Entry 6E7H (X-ray diffraction, 3.30 A resolution); this record covers chains C and D of the 6 polymer chains in the assembly.

Chain C:
Protein: Hemagglutinin HA1 chain
Source organism: Influenza A virus (A/Viet Nam/1203/2004(H5N1))
UniProtKB: Q5EP31 (Q5EP31_9INFA); the construct lacks a stretch of the UniProt sequence, so the offset changes along the chain: 11-55 = UniProt 17-61; 56-83 = UniProt 63-90; 84-96 = UniProt 92-104; 97-125 = UniProt 106-134; 3 more segments
Chain sequence (334 residues; row label = number of the first residue in the row; a row labelled like 125A-125B holds insertion residues (125A, then the next letters in order)):
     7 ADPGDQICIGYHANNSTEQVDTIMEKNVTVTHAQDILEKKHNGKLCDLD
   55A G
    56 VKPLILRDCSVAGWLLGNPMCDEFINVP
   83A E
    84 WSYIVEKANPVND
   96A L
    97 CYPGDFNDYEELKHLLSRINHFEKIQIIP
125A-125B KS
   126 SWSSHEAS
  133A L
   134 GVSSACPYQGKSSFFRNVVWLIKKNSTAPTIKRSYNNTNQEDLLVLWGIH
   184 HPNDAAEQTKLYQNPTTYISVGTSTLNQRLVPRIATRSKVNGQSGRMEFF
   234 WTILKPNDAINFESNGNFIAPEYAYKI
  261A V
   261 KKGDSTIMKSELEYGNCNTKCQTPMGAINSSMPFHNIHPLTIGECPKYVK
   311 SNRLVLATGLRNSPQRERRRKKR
Unresolved in the structure: 7-13, 78-80, 129-131, 323-333
Disulfides: Cys52-Cys277, Cys64-Cys76, Cys97-Cys139, Cys281-Cys305
Glycans and other covalent adducts: N-acetylglucosamine (NAG) linked to Asn169
Differences from the reference sequence: expression tag (7-10); engineered mutation Ala161 (Tyr173 in Q5EP31)
From the paper describing this entry:
  - binding site for N-glycolyl-alpha-neuraminic acid: Tyr98, Val135, Ser136
  - specificity-determining residues: Val135
  - mutagenesis - Y161A: increased binding to alpha2,3-linked N-glycolyl
  - mutagenesis - Y161A: abolished binding to canine and chicken erythrocytes
  - mutagenesis - Y161A: decreased growth in response to MDCK cells
  - mutagenesis - Y161A: abolished binding to N-acetyl
  - mutagenesis - T160A/Y161A: unchanged binding to alpha2,3-linked N-glycolyl

Chain D:
Protein: Hemagglutinin HA2 chain
Source organism: Influenza A virus (A/Viet Nam/1203/2004(H5N1))
UniProtKB: Q6DQ18 (HEMA_I02A6); residues 1-174 here correspond to UniProt positions 339-512 (UniProt number = residue number + 338)
Chain sequence (177 residues; numbered 1 to 177; the number before each row is that of its first residue):
     1 GLFGAIAGFIEGGWQGMVDGWYGYHHSNEQGSGYAADKESTQKAIDGVTN
    51 KVNSIIDKMNTQFEAVGREFNNLERRIENLNKKMEDGFLDVWTYNAELLV
   101 LMENERTLDFHDSNVKNLYDKVRLQLRDNAKELGNGCFEFYHKCDNECME
   151 SVRNGTYDYPQYSEEARLKREEISSGR
Unresolved in the structure: 1-12, 22-23, 28-33, 133-134, 141, 166-177
Disulfides: Cys144-Cys148
Differences from the reference sequence: expression tag (175-177)

Chain C / chain D interface:
Disulfides between the chains: Cys14(C)-Cys137(D)
Pairs across the interface - 92 pairs, chain C then chain D:
  Cys14(C) - Trp14(D)  hydrophobic
  Cys14(C) - Tyr24(D)
  Cys14(C) - His25(D)  hydrogen bond (backbone-backbone)
  Cys14(C) - Gly136(D)
  Cys14(C) - Cys137(D)  disulfide
  Ile15(C) - Trp14(D)
  Ile15(C) - Tyr24(D)  hydrophobic
  Ile15(C) - Leu118(D)
  Ile15(C) - Tyr119(D)  hydrophobic
  Ile15(C) - Val122(D)  hydrophobic
  Ile15(C) - Gly136(D)  hydrogen bond (backbone-backbone)
  Gly16(C) - Trp14(D)
  Gly16(C) - Met17(D)
  Gly16(C) - Trp21(D)
  Tyr17(C) - Gly13(D)
  Tyr17(C) - Trp14(D)  hydrogen bond (backbone-backbone)
  Tyr17(C) - Met17(D)
  Tyr17(C) - Trp21(D)
  Tyr17(C) - Val115(D)  hydrophobic
  His18(C) - Trp14(D)
  His18(C) - Met17(D)  hydrogen bond (side chain-backbone)
  His18(C) - Gly20(D)
  His18(C) - Trp21(D)  hydrogen bond (backbone-backbone)
  Ala19(C) - Trp14(D)
  Ala19(C) - Gln15(D)
  Asn20(C) - Gln15(D)  hydrogen bond (backbone-side chain)
  Asp27(C) - Leu101(D)
  Asp27(C) - Asn104(D)  hydrogen bond (backbone-side chain)
  Thr28(C) - Leu101(D)  hydrogen bond (side chain-backbone)
  Thr28(C) - Asn104(D)
  Thr28(C) - Glu105(D)  hydrogen bond (side chain-backbone)
  Ile29(C) - Leu101(D)  hydrogen bond (backbone-backbone)
  Ile29(C) - Met102(D)  hydrophobic
  Ile29(C) - Glu105(D)
  Met30(C) - Glu105(D)
  Val34(C) - Leu108(D)  hydrophobic
  Gln40(C) - Val52(D)
  Ile42(C) - Val100(D)  hydrophobic
  Leu54(C) - Phe63(D)  hydrophobic
  Glu106(C) - Glu69(D)
  Glu106(C) - Asn71(D)  hydrogen bond
  His110(C) - Glu69(D)  salt bridge
  Arg114(C) - Phe63(D)
  Asp264(C) - Phe63(D)
  Ser265(C) - Ala65(D)
  Thr266(C) - Ala65(D)
  Thr266(C) - Val66(D)
  Thr266(C) - Gly67(D)
  Thr266(C) - Glu69(D)  hydrogen bond
  Ile267(C) - Gly67(D)
  Ile267(C) - Glu69(D)
  Ser291(C) - Ile56(D)
  Pro293(C) - Ile56(D)
  Pro293(C) - Met59(D)  hydrophobic
  Phe294(C) - Met59(D)  hydrophobic
  Phe294(C) - Trp92(D)  hydrophobic
  Phe294(C) - Ala96(D)  hydrophobic
  Leu300(C) - Val66(D)  hydrophobic
  Leu300(C) - Arg68(D)
  Thr301(C) - Glu64(D)
  Thr301(C) - Ala65(D)
  Thr301(C) - Val66(D)  hydrogen bond (backbone-backbone)
  Ile302(C) - Glu64(D)
  Gly303(C) - Gln62(D)
  Gly303(C) - Phe63(D)
  Gly303(C) - Glu64(D)  hydrogen bond (backbone-backbone)
  Glu304(C) - Gln62(D)
  Glu304(C) - Phe63(D)
  Cys305(C) - Thr61(D)
  Lys307(C) - Met59(D)
  Lys307(C) - Asn60(D)  hydrogen bond (side chain-backbone)
  Lys307(C) - Trp92(D)
  Tyr308(C) - Leu89(D)  hydrophobic
  Val309(C) - Trp92(D)  hydrophobic
  Val309(C) - Thr93(D)
  Lys310(C) - Leu89(D)
  Lys310(C) - Thr93(D)  hydrogen bond (backbone-side chain)
  Ser311(C) - Glu97(D)
  Leu314(C) - Ala96(D)  hydrophobic
  Leu314(C) - Glu97(D)
  Val315(C) - Val100(D)
  Val315(C) - Asn104(D)  hydrogen bond (backbone-side chain)
  Leu316(C) - Ile55(D)  hydrophobic
  Leu316(C) - Val100(D)  hydrophobic
  Leu316(C) - Asn104(D)
  Ala317(C) - Asn104(D)  hydrogen bond (backbone-side chain)
  Ala317(C) - Thr107(D)
  Thr318(C) - Trp21(D)
  Thr318(C) - Val48(D)
  Gly319(C) - His111(D)
  Leu320(C) - His111(D)
  Arg321(C) - Leu108(D)
Also at the interface, not in a pair above, chain C (50 interface residues in all): Asn21, Val26, Val36, Met292, Pro299, Arg313
Also at the interface, not in a pair above, chain D (47 interface residues in all): Val18, Glu85, Glu103, Phe138

In short:
The interface between chain C and chain D involves 50 residues on one side and 47 on the other, with 1
disulfide bond, 18 hydrogen bonds and 1 salt bridge. Polar pairs include His110(C)-Glu69(D), His18(C)-Met17(D)
and Asn20(C)-Gln15(D). From the paper: a binding site for N-glycolyl-alpha-neuraminic acid at Tyr98(C),
Val135(C) and Ser136(C); Y161A of chain C increases binding to alpha2,3-linked N-glycolyl.
Here chain C is Hemagglutinin HA1 chain and chain D is Hemagglutinin HA2 chain, both from Influenza A virus
(A/Viet Nam/1203/2004(H5N1)). Entry 6E7H (Crystal structure of H5 hemagglutinin mutant Y161A from A/Viet
Nam/1203/2004 H5N1 influenza virus in complex with ...) was determined by X-ray diffraction together with 6N5A
and 6E7G from the same study.
